PDB entry 9OMT | X-ray diffraction, 2.70 A resolution | chain A

Chain A:
Protein: Acetylcholinesterase
From: Homo sapiens
Notes: EC 3.1.1.7
UniProt: P22303 (ACES_HUMAN); residues 1-547 here correspond to UniProt positions 32-578 (UniProt number = residue number + 31)
Chain sequence (550 residues; each row starts with the number of its first residue; numbers below 1 keep their minus sign (Gly-2 is residue -2)):
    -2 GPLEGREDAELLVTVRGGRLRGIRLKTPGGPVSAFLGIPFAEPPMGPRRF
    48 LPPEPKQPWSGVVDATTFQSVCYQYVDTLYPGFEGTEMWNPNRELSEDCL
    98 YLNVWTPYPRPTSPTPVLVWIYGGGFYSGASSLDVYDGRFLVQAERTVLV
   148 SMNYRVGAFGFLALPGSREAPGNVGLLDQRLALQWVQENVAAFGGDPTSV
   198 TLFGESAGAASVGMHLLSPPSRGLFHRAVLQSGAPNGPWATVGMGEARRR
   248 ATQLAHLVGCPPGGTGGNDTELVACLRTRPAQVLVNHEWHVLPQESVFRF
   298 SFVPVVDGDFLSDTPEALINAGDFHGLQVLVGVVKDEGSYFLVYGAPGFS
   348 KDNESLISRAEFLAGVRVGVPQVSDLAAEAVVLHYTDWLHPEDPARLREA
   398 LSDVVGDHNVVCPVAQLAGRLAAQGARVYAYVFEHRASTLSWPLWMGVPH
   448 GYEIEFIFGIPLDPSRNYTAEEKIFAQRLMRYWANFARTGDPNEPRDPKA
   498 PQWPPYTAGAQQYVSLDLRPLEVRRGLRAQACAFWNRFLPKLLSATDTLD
Unresolved in the structure: -2 to 3, 544-547
Construct notes: expression tag (-2 to 0)
Disulfide bonds: Cys69-Cys96, Cys257-Cys272, Cys409-Cys529
Covalent attachments: diethyl phosphonate (DEP) linked to Ser203
Small-molecule neighbours:
  - A1CDA ((2E)-2-(hydroxyimino)-N-{3-[(3R)-3-(2-{[(2E)-2-(hydroxyimino)acetyl]amino}ethyl)piperidin-1-yl]propyl}acetamide): Tyr72, Asp74, Tyr124, Trp286, Val294, Phe295, Arg296, Phe297, Tyr337, Phe338, Tyr341
  - diethyl phosphonate (DEP): Gly120, Gly121, Gly122, Tyr124, Ala204, Ser229, Trp236, Phe295, Phe297, Tyr337, Phe338, Val407, His447
Swiss-Prot annotation at these positions:
  - active site: Ser203 (Acyl-ester intermediate), Glu334 (Charge relay system), His447 (Charge relay system)
  - binding site (galanthamine): Trp86, Glu202, Ser203, Tyr337
  - binding site (huperzine A): Trp86, Tyr133, Tyr337
  - binding site (huprine W): Gly122, Ser203, Trp439, His447
  - glycosylation (N-linked (GlcNAc...) asparagine): Asn265, Asn350, Asn464

Summary:
Bound to chain A: compound A1CDA. Covalently linked diethyl phosphonate: at Ser203. Curated annotation
(UniProt) lists 3 active-site residues, 4 galanthamine-binding residues, 3 huperzine A-binding residues and 4
huprine W-binding residues.
Chain A is Acetylcholinesterase (Homo sapiens); the structure, X-ray structure of paraoxon (POX)-inhibited
human acetylcholinesterase (hAChE) in complex with bis-oxime reactivator LG-1922, was determined by X-ray
diffraction (same publication as 9OMS).
